PDB entry 9OTO | electron microscopy, 2.03 A resolution | chains C and I of the 10 polymer chains in the assembly

[Chain C (and I)]
Protein: Glutamine synthetase
Source organism: Homo sapiens
Notes: EC 6.3.1.2, 2.3.1.225; chain I of this document is another copy of the same molecule, construct and numbering; everything in this record applies to it too
Reference sequence: P15104 (GLNA_HUMAN); numbering as in UniProt (aligned over 1-373)
Chain sequence (373 residues; row label = number of the first residue in the row):
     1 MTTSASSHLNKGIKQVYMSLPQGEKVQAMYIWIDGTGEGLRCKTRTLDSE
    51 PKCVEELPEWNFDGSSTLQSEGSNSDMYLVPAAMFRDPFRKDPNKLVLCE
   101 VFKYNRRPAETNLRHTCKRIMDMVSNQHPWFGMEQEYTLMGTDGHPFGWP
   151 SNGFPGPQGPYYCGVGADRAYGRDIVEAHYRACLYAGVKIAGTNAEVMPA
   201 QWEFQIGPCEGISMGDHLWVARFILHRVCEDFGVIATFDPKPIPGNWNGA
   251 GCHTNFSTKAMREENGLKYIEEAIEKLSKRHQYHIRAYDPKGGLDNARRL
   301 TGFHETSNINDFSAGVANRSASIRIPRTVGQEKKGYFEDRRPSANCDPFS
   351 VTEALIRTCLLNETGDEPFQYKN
Not modelled in the structure: 1
Bound ions: Mg2+ site 1: Glu134, Glu338 (together with ADP); Mg2+ site 2: Glu134, Glu203 (together with ADP)
Small-molecule neighbours: ADP (adenosine-5'-diphosphate): Trp130, Phe131, Gly132, Met133, Glu134, Glu203, Gln205, Ile206, Gly207, Pro208, Asn255, Phe256, Ser257, Arg262, Arg319, Arg324, Tyr336, Glu338
What the authors report for this chain:
  - catalytic residues: Arg299, Glu305 (citing earlier work)
  - mutagenesis - E305A (10 fold): decreased catalytic activity on ammonia
  - mutagenesis - R298A (50-fold), L300A (100 fold), H304A (5 fold), I309A: decreased catalytic activity on glutamate
  - mutagenesis - R298A, L300A: abolished growth in response to glutamine-deplete conditions
  - mutagenesis - P242*: abolished growth in response to glutamine deplete media
  - mutagenesis - K52A, C53A: unchanged growth in response to glutamine auxotrophy

[Chain C / chain I interface]
Contacting residue pairs (6; chain C residue first):
  Thr142(C) with Asn152(I)
  Asp143(C) with His145(I), hydrogen bond (backbone-side chain); Asn152(I)
  His145(C) with Asp143(I)
  Asn152(C) with Thr142(I); Asp143(I)
Also at the interface, not in a pair above, chain C (5 interface residues in all): Thr2

[Summary]
Chain C and chain I form an interface of 5 and 4 residues respectively, with 1 hydrogen bond. The
hydrogen-bonded pair is Asp143(C)-His145(I). Bound to chain C: ADP. The paper reports catalytic residues
Arg299(C) and Glu305(C); R298A, L300A and H304A of chain C, among others, reduce catalytic activity on
glutamate; 8 substitutions were tested in all.
Both chains are Glutamine synthetase (Homo sapiens). Entry 9OTO (Human glutamine synthetase decamer under
turnover conditions) was determined by electron microscopy, deposited together with 9OTM, 9OTN, 9OTP and 9OTQ.
